8WHA - chains J and K of the 12 polymer chains in the assembly; structure by electron microscopy, 4.05 A resolution (low resolution: residue-level contacts below are approximate; hydrogen-bond / salt-bridge calls are withheld).

== Chain J ==
Molecule: antisense strand (147-nt DNA)
Sequence (147 nucleotides; row label = number of the first residue in the row):
     1 ATCGGATGTA TATATCTGAC ACGTGCCTGG AGACTAGGGA GTAATCCCCT TGGGCGGTTA
    61 AACGCGGGGG ACAGCGCGTA CGTGCGTTTA AGCGGTGCTA GAGCTGTCTA CGACCAATTG
   121 AGCGGCCTCG GCACCGGGAT TCTCGAT
Not modelled in the structure: 1, 144-147

== Chain K ==
Protein: ATP-dependent DNA helicase DDM1
Organism: Arabidopsis thaliana
Notes: EC 3.6.4.12
UniProt: Q9XFH4 (DDM1_ARATH); residue numbers follow UniProt; this construct covers 1-764
Sequence (765 residues; each row starts with the number of its first residue; numbering starts at 0):
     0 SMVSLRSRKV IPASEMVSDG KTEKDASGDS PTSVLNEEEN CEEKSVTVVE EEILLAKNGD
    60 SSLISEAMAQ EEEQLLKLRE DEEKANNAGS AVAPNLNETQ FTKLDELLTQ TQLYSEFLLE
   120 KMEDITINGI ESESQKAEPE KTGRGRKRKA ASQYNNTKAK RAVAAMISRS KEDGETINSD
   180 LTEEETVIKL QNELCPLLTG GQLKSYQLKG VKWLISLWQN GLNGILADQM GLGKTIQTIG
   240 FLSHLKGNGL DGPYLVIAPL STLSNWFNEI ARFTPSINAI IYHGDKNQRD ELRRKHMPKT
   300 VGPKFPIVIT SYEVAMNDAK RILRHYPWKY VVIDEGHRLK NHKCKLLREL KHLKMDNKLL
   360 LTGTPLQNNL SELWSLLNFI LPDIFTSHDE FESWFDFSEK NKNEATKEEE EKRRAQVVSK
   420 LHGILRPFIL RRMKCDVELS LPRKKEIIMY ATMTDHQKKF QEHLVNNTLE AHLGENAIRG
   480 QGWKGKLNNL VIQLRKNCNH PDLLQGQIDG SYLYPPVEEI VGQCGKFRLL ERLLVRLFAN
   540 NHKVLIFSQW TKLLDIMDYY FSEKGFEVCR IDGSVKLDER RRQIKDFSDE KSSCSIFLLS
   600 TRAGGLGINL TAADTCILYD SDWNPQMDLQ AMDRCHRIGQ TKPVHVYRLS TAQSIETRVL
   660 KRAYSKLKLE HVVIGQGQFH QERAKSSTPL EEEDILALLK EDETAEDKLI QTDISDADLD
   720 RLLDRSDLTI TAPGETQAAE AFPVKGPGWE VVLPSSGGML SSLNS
Not modelled in the structure: 0-202, 393-414, 677-764
Construct notes: expression tag (0)
Small-molecule neighbours:
  - ADP (adenosine-5'-diphosphate): Lys-203, Tyr-205, Gln-206, Gly-230, Leu-231, Gly-232, Lys-233, Thr-234, Ile-235, Arg-271, Phe-272, Asn-608, Arg-636, Ile-637
  - beryllium trifluoride (BEF): Lys-233, Thr-234, Gly-606, Arg-633, Arg-636
Swiss-Prot annotation at these positions:
  - motif: Arg-145 to Gln-152 (Nuclear localization signal 1), Asp-333 to His-336 (DEAH box), Leu-429 to Val-436 (Nuclear localization signal 2)
  - binding site (ATP): Asp-227 to Thr-234

== Interface between chain J and chain K ==
Pairs across the interface (14):
  DT51(J) / Asn-487(K)
  DG52(J) / Asn-487(K)
  DG52(J) / Ile-491(K)
  DG53(J) / Trp-549(K)
  DG54(J) / Gln-548(K)
  DG54(J) / Trp-549(K)
  DG54(J) / Thr-550(K)
  DC55(J) / Gly-572(K)
  DC55(J) / Ala-602(K)
  DG56(J) / Leu-259(K)
  DG56(J) / Glu-312(K)
  DG56(J) / Arg-579(K)
  DG57(J) / Glu-312(K)
  DT58(J) / Asp-284(K)
Also at the interface, not in a pair above, chain J (9 interface residues in all): DT59
Also at the interface, not in a pair above, chain K (18 interface residues in all): Lys-285, Ser-310, Asn-316, Lys-495, Ser-573, Ser-599, Arg-601

== In short ==
9 residues of chain J and 18 residues of chain K are in contact. Bound to chain K: beryllium trifluoride and
ADP. Curated annotation (UniProt) lists 8 ATP-binding residues on chain K.
Chain J is antisense strand (147-nt DNA) and chain K is ATP-dependent DNA helicase DDM1 (Arabidopsis
thaliana); the structure, Structure of DDM1-nucleosome complex in the ADP-BeFx state with DDM1 bound to SHL2
and SHL-2, was determined by electron microscopy (same publication as 8WH5, 8WH8, 8WH9 and 8WHB).
